4O4H - chains D and E of the 6 polymer chains in the assembly; structure by X-ray diffraction, 2.10 A resolution.

== Chain D ==
Protein: Tubulin beta-2B chain
Organism: Bos taurus
UniProt: Q6B856 (TBB2B_BOVIN); the author numbering skips numbers that UniProt does not, so the offset changes along the chain: 1-42 = UniProt 1-42; 45-360 = UniProt 43-358; 369-455 = UniProt 359-445
Sequence (445 residues; each row starts with the number of its first residue; note: 10 numbers in that range are skipped by the numbering (no residue carries them; nothing is unmodelled there)):
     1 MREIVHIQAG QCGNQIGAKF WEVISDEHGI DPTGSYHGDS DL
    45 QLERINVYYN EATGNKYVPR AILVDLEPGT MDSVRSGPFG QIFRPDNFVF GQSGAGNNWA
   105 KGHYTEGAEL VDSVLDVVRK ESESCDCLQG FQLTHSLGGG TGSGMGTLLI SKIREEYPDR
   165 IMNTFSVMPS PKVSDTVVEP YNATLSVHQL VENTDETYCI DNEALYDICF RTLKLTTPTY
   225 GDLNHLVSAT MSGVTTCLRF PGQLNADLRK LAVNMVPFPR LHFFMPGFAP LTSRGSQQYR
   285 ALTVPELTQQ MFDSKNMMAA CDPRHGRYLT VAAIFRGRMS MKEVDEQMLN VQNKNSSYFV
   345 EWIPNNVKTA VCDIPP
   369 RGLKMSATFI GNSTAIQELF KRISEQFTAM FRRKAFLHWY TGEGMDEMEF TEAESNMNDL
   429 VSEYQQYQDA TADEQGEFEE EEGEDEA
Not modelled in the structure: 281-284, 442-455
UniProt features mapped onto this chain:
  - motif: M1 to I4 (MREI motif)
  - binding site (GTP): Q11, E71, S140, G144, T145, G146, N206, N228
  - binding site (Mg(2+)): E71
  - modified residue: S40 (Phosphoserine), T57 (Phosphothreonine), K60 (N6-acetyllysine), S174 (Phosphoserine), T287 (Phosphothreonine), T292 (Phosphothreonine), R320 (Omega-N-methylarginine), E448 (5-glutamyl polyglutamate)
  - cross-link (Glycyl lysine isopeptide (Lys-Gly)): K60 (interchain with G-Cter in ubiquitin), K326 (interchain with G-Cter in ubiquitin)
Bound ions: Mg2+: Q11 (together with GDP)
Residues lining bound ligands: GDP (guanosine-5'-diphosphate): G10, Q11, C12, Q15, I16, D69, N101, S140, G142, G143, G144, T145, G146, V171, P173, V177, D179, E183, N206, L209, Y224, L227, N228, V231

== Chain E ==
Protein: Stathmin-4
Organism: Rattus norvegicus
UniProt: P63043 (STMN4_RAT); residues 5-145 here correspond to UniProt positions 49-189 (UniProt number = residue number + 44)
Sequence (143 residues; each row starts with the number of its first residue):
     3 MADMEVIELN KCTSGQSFEV ILKPPSFDGV PEFNASLPRR RDPSLEEIQK KLEAAEERRK
    63 YQEAELLKHL AEKREHEREV IQKAIEENNN FIKMAKEKLA QKMESNKENR EAHLAAMLER
   123 LQEKDKHAEE VRKNKELKEE ASR
Not modelled in the structure: 3-5, 29-43, 144-145
Differences from the reference sequence: cloning artifact (3-4)
UniProt features mapped onto this chain:
  - modified residue: S46 (Phosphoserine)

== Interface between chain D and chain E ==
Pairs across the interface - 26 pairs, chain D then chain E:
  Y108(D) with H129(E), hydrogen bond; A130(E), hydrophobic; V133(E), hydrophobic; R134(E), hydrogen bond (backbone-side chain)
  T109(D) with K137(E)
  A112(D) with R134(E)
  S155(D) with L123(E); K126(E)
  K156(D) with D127(E), salt bridge
  R158(D) with L123(E)
  E159(D) with L120(E); L123(E); D127(E)
  P162(D) with M119(E)
  D163(D) with R112(E)
  Q193(D) with K126(E)
  N197(D) with L123(E); K126(E)
  G410(D) with K137(E)
  E411(D) with V133(E); K137(E), salt bridge
  G412(D) with V133(E); N136(E); K137(E)
  M413(D) with V133(E)
  E417(D) with H129(E), salt bridge
Also at the interface, not in a pair above, chain E (13 interface residues in all): L116

== Overview ==
16 residues of chain D and 13 residues of chain E are in contact; the contacts include 2 hydrogen bonds and 3
salt bridges. Among the polar pairs are K156(D)-D127(E), E411(D)-K137(E) and E417(D)-H129(E). Chain D binds
GDP.
Chain D is Tubulin beta-2B chain (Bos taurus) and chain E is Stathmin-4 (Rattus norvegicus); the structure,
Tubulin-Laulimalide complex, was determined by X-ray diffraction together with 4O4J, 4O4L and 4O4I from the
same study.
